4UI0 - chains B and C of the 3 polymer chains in the assembly; structure by X-ray diffraction, 2.80 A resolution.

# Chain B
Name: Bone morphogenetic protein 2
Source organism: Homo sapiens
Notes: fragment: c-terminal domain signaling domain, residues 283-396
UniProt: P12643 (BMP2_HUMAN); residues 283-396 here = UniProt positions 283-396
Chain sequence (114 residues; each row starts with the number of its first residue):
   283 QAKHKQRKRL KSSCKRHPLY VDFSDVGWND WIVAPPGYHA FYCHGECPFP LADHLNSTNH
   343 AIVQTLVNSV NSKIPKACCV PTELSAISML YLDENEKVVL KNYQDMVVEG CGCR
Not modelled in the structure: 283-292
Disulfides: Cys296-Cys361, Cys325-Cys393, Cys329-Cys395
Swiss-Prot annotation at these positions:
  - glycosylation: Asn338 (N-linked (GlcNAc...) (high mannose) asparagine)
  - natural variant: Cys329 to Arg396 (deletion: In SSFSC1)
  - mutagenesis: Leu333 (L333P: Complete loss of type I receptor binding)

# Chain C
Name: Rgm domain family member B
Source organism: Homo sapiens
Notes: fragment: n-terminal domain, residues 53-136
UniProt: Q6NW40 (RGMB_HUMAN); residues 53-136 here = UniProt positions 53-136
Chain sequence (96 residues; numbered 50 to 145; the number before each row is that of its first residue):
    50 ETGQCRIQKC TTDFVSLTSH LNSAVDGFDS EFCKALRAYA GCTQRTSKAC RGNLVYHSAV
   110 LGISDLMSQR NCSKDGPTSS TNPEVTHGTK HHHHHH
Not modelled in the structure: 50-52, 69-81, 122-145
Disulfides: Cys54-Cys99, Cys59-Cys91, Cys82-Cys121
Differences from the reference sequence: expression tag (50-52, 137-145)
Swiss-Prot annotation at these positions:
  - glycosylation: Asn120 (N-linked (GlcNAc...) asparagine)

# Chain B / chain C interface
Pairs across the interface (12; chain B residue first):
  Phe331(B) - Leu110(C)
  Phe331(B) - Gly111(C)
  Phe331(B) - Asp114(C)
  Pro332(B) - Leu115(C)  hydrophobic
  Asp335(B) - Val104(C)
  Asp335(B) - Ser107(C)  hydrogen bond
  Asp335(B) - Ala108(C)
  His336(B) - Thr60(C)
  Asn341(B) - Leu103(C)
  Ile344(B) - Val104(C)  hydrophobic
  Ile344(B) - Ser107(C)
  Leu348(B) - Leu110(C)  hydrophobic
Also at the interface, not in a pair above, chain B (8 interface residues in all): Val345
Also at the interface, not in a pair above, chain C (10 interface residues in all): Val64

# Summary
Chain B and chain C form an interface of 8 and 10 residues respectively; the contacts include 1 hydrogen bond.
The hydrogen-bonded pair is Asp335(B)-Ser107(C). From UniProt: one mutagenesis site on chain B.
Chain B is Bone morphogenetic protein 2 and chain C is Rgm domain family member B, both from Homo sapiens; the
structure, Crystal structure of the human RGMB-BMP2 complex, crystal form 2, was determined by X-ray
diffraction, deposited together with 4UHY, 4UI1 and 4UI2.
